Entry 4U0A (X-ray diffraction, 2.05 A resolution); this record covers chains A and B.

Chain A:
Molecule: Capsid protein p24
Source organism: Human immunodeficiency virus type 1 group M subtype B
Reference sequence: P12493 (GAG_HV1N5); residues 1-231 here correspond to UniProt positions 133-363 (UniProt number = residue number + 132)
Amino-acid sequence (231 residues; each row starts with the number of its first residue):
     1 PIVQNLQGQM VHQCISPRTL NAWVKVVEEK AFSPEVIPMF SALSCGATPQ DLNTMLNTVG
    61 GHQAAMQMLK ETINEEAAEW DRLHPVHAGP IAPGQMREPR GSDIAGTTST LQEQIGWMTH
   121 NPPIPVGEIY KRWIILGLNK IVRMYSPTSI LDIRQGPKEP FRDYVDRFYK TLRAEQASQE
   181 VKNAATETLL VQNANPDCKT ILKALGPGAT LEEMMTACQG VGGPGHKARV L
Not modelled in the structure: 87-91, 179-185, 221-231
Differences from the reference sequence: engineered mutation Cys-14 (Ala146 in P12493), Cys-45 (Glu177 in P12493), Ala-184 (Trp316 in P12493), Ala-185 (Met317 in P12493)
Curated features (UniProtKB/Swiss-Prot):
  - region: Asn-57 to Gln-95 (Interaction with human PPIA/CYPA and NUP153), Pro-85 to Pro-93 (PPIA/CYPA-binding loop)
  - site: Leu-231 (Cleavage)
  - modified residue: Ser-16 (Phosphoserine)
Disulfides: Cys-14/Cys-45, Cys-198/Cys-218
What the authors report for this chain:
  - specificity-determining residues: Asn-74

Chain B:
Molecule: Cleavage and polyadenylation specificity factor subunit 6
Reference sequence: Q16630 (CPSF6_HUMAN); residues 313-327 here correspond to UniProt positions 276-290 (UniProt number = residue number - 37)
Amino-acid sequence (15 residues; row label = number of the first residue in the row):
   313 PVLFPGQPFG QPPLG
Not modelled in the structure: 327

Interface between chain A and chain B:
Pairs across the interface (26):
  Asn-53(A) / Phe-321(B)
  Asn-53(A) / Gly-322(B)
  Leu-56(A) / Phe-321(B)  hydrophobic
  Asn-57(A) / Pro-320(B)
  Asn-57(A) / Phe-321(B)  hydrogen bond (side chain-backbone)
  Met-66(A) / Phe-321(B)  hydrophobic
  Gln-67(A) / Pro-317(B)
  Lys-70(A) / Leu-315(B)
  Lys-70(A) / Phe-316(B)
  Lys-70(A) / Gln-319(B)  hydrogen bond (side chain-backbone)
  Lys-70(A) / Phe-321(B)
  Ile-73(A) / Phe-321(B)  hydrophobic
  Asn-74(A) / Pro-313(B)
  Asn-74(A) / Val-314(B)  hydrogen bond (side chain-backbone)
  Asn-74(A) / Leu-315(B)  hydrogen bond (side chain-backbone)
  Ala-77(A) / Val-314(B)  hydrophobic
  Ser-102(A) / Val-314(B)
  Ala-105(A) / Val-314(B)  hydrophobic
  Gly-106(A) / Gly-322(B)
  Thr-107(A) / Val-314(B)
  Thr-107(A) / Leu-315(B)
  Thr-107(A) / Gly-322(B)
  Thr-107(A) / Gln-323(B)
  Thr-107(A) / Pro-324(B)
  Thr-107(A) / Pro-325(B)
  Thr-108(A) / Pro-325(B)
Also at the interface, not in a pair above, chain A (17 interface residues in all): Leu-69, Gly-101, Tyr-130
Also at the interface, not in a pair above, chain B (13 interface residues in all): Gly-318
The authors on this interface:
  - interface residues, chain A: Asn-53(A), Leu-56(A), Asn-57(A), Met-66(A), Gln-67(A), Leu-69(A), Lys-70(A), Ile-73(A), Asn-74(A), Ala-77(A), Ser-102(A), Ala-105(A), Gly-106(A), Thr-107(A), Thr-108(A), Tyr-130(A)
  - hot spots on chain B (mutagenesis) - P317D, F321A: abolished binding to Capsid protein p24 (chain A)
  - hot spots on chain B (mutagenesis) - F316A, P317A: decreased binding to Capsid protein p24 (chain A)

Summary:
Chain A and chain B form an interface of 17 and 13 residues respectively, with 4 hydrogen bonds. Among the
polar pairs are Asn-57(A)/Phe-321(B), Lys-70(A)/Gln-319(B) and Asn-74(A)/Val-314(B). The paper reports that
P317D and F321A of chain B abolish binding to Capsid protein p24 (chain A); interface residues Asn-53(A),
Leu-56(A) and Asn-57(A) among others; 4 substitutions were tested in all.
Here chain A is Capsid protein p24 (Human immunodeficiency virus type 1 group M subtype B) and chain B is
Cleavage and polyadenylation specificity factor subunit 6. Entry 4U0A (Hexameric HIV-1 CA in complex with
CPSF6 peptide, P6 crystal form) was determined by X-ray diffraction together with 4U0B, 4U0C, 4U0D, 4U0E and
4U0F from the same study.
